6IBO - chains A and C; structure by X-ray diffraction, 2.17 A resolution.

Chain A:
Name: UDP-N-acetylglucosamine--peptide N-acetylglucosaminyltransferase 110 kDa subunit
Source organism: Homo sapiens
Notes: EC 2.4.1.255
UniProtKB: O15294 (OGT1_HUMAN); residues 323-1041 here = UniProt positions 323-1041
Sequence (723 residues; numbered 319 to 1041; the number before each row is that of its first residue):
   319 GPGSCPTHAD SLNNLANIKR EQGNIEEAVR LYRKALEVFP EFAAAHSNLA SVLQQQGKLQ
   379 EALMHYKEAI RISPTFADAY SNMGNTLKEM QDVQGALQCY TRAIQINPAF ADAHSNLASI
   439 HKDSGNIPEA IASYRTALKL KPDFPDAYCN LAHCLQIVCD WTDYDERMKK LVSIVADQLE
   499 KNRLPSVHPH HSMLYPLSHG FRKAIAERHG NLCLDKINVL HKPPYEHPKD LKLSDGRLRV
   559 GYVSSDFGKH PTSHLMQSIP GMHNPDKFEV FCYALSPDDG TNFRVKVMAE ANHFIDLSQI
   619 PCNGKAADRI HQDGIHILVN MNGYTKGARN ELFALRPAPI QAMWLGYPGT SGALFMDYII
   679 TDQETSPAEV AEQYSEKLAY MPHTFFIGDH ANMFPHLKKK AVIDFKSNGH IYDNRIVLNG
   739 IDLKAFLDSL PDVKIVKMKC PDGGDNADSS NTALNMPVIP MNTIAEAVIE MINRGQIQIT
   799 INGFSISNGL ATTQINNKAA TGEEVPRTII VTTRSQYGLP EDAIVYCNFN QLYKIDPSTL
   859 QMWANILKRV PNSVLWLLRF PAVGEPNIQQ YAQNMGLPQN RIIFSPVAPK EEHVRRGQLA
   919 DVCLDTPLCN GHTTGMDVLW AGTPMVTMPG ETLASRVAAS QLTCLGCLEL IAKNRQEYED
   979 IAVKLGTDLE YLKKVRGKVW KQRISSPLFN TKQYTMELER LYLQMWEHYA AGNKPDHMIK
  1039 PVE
Unresolved in the structure: 319-324, 726-728, 757-771, 1038-1041
Construct notes: expression tag (319-322); conflict K567 (Asn in O15294)
Residues lining bound ligands: 12V ((2S,3R,4R,5S,6R)-3-(acetylamino)-4,5-dihydroxy-6-(hydroxymethyl)tetrahydro-2H-thiopyran-2-yl [(2R,3S,4R,5R)-5-(2,4-dioxo-3,4-dihydropyrimidin-1(2H)-yl)-3,4-dihydroxytetrahydrofuran-2-yl]methyl dihydrogen diphosphate): H508, M511, H568, P569, T570, H572, L573, L663, G664, P666, F704, F847, N848, Q849, Y851, K852, L876, F878, V905, A906, P907, K908, H911, R914, C927, G929, H930, T931, T932, D935
Swiss-Prot annotation at these positions:
  - region: K991 to K1010 (Required for phosphatidylinositol 3,4,5-triphosphate binding)
  - motif: D464 to Y466 (DFP motif), K487 to P503 (Nuclear localization signal)
  - active site: H508 (Proton acceptor)
  - binding site (UDP): Q849, K852, A906 to K908, H911 to R914, H930 to T932, D935
  - modified residue: T454 (Phosphothreonine), Y989 (Phosphotyrosine)
  - glycosylation: S399 (O-linked (GlcNAc) serine)
  - natural variant: L538 (L538P: Found in a renal cell carcinoma sample)
  - mutagenesis: S391 (S391A: Reduced autoglycosylation), T393 (T393V: Reduced autoglycosylation), S399 (S399A: Reduced autoglycosylation. Reduced localization to the nucleus), T404 (T404V: Reduced autoglycosylation), T454 (T454A: Abolished phosphorylation by AMPK. Does not affect ability to regulate mTORC1; T454E: Affects substrate selectivity. Mimics phosphorylation; does not affect ability to regulate mTORC1), D461 to P463 (Impaired localization to the nucleus), H508 (H508A: Loss of enzyme activity. Moderate increase in KMT2E ubiquitination. Moderate increase in KMT2E ubiquitination; when associated with A-508), H568 (H568A: Reduces enzyme activity by about 95%. Moderate increase in KMT2E ubiquitination; when associated with A-508), H911 (H911A: Reduces enzyme activity by over 90%)
What the authors report for this chain:
  - mutagenesis - N885K (12-fold): decreased catalytic activity on P1
  - mutagenesis - N885K: abolished catalytic activity on P2
  - mutagenesis - N885K: abolished catalytic activity on TAB1
  - mutagenesis - N885K: abolished catalytic activity on HCF1-rep1
  - mutagenesis - N885K: decreased binding to Ala-val-ser-arg-ala (chain C)

Chain C:
Name: Ala-val-ser-arg-ala
Sequence (9 residues; row label = number of the first residue in the row; numbering starts at 0):
     0 KKVAVSRAA
Unresolved in the structure: 0-2
Residues lining bound ligands: 12V ((2S,3R,4R,5S,6R)-3-(acetylamino)-4,5-dihydroxy-6-(hydroxymethyl)tetrahydro-2H-thiopyran-2-yl [(2R,3S,4R,5R)-5-(2,4-dioxo-3,4-dihydropyrimidin-1(2H)-yl)-3,4-dihydroxytetrahydrofuran-2-yl]methyl dihydrogen diphosphate): A3, V4, S5

Chain A / chain C interface:
Residue-residue contacts (19):
  H506(A) with A7(C); A8(C), hydrogen bond (side chain-backbone)
  H508(A) with A7(C)
  H509(A) with A7(C)
  H568(A) with V4(C), hydrogen bond (side chain-backbone)
  P569(A) with A3(C); V4(C), hydrophobic
  Y642(A) with A7(C); A8(C), hydrogen bond (backbone-backbone)
  T643(A) with S5(C); R6(C); A8(C)
  K644(A) with R6(C), hydrogen bond (backbone-backbone); A7(C); A8(C)
  G664(A) with S5(C)
  Q849(A) with V4(C); R6(C)
  F878(A) with V4(C), hydrophobic
Interface residues without a listed pair, chain A (12 interface residues in all): K567

In short:
12 residues of chain A and 6 residues of chain C are in contact, with 4 hydrogen bonds. Polar contacts include
H506(A)-A8(C), H568(A)-V4(C) and Y642(A)-A8(C). Compound 12V is bound between chain A and chain C. The paper
reports that N885K of chain A reduces catalytic activity on P1; N885K of chain A abolishes catalytic activity
on P2.
Chain A is UDP-N-acetylglucosamine--peptide N-acetylglucosaminyltransferase 110 kDa subunit (Homo sapiens) and
chain C is Ala-val-ser-arg-ala; the structure, Catalytic deficiency of O-GlcNAc transferase leads to X-linked
intellectual disability, was determined by X-ray diffraction.
